Entry 7DA1 (X-ray diffraction, 2.01 A resolution); this record covers chains A and D of the 4 polymer chains in the assembly.

# Chain A
Name: Centromere protein S
Organism: Gallus gallus
UniProt: E1BSW7 (CENPS_CHICK); numbering as in UniProt (aligned over 2-106)
Sequence (107 residues; row label = number of the first residue in the row; numbering starts at 0):
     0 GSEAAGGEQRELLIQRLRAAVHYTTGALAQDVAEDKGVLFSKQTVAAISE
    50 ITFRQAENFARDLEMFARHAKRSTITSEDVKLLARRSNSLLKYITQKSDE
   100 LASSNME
Not modelled in the structure: 0-8, 101-106
Sequence notes: expression tag (0-1); engineered mutation A26 (Cys in E1BSW7), A28 (Cys in E1BSW7), A55 (Cys in E1BSW7)

# Chain D
Name: Centromere protein X
Organism: Gallus gallus
UniProt: P0DJH7 (CENPX_CHICK); numbering as in UniProt (aligned over 2-80)
Sequence (81 residues; each row starts with the number of its first residue; numbering starts at 0):
     0 GYEEREGGFRKETVERLLRLHFRDGRTRVNGDALLLMAELLKVFVREAAA
    50 RAARQAQAEDLEKVDIEHVEKVLPQLLLDFV
Not modelled in the structure: 0-5
Sequence notes: expression tag (0-1)

# Interface between chain A and chain D
Contacting residue pairs - 90 pairs, chain A then chain D:
  I13(A) with L19(D), hydrophobic
  L16(A) with T12(D); R15(D); L16(D), hydrophobic
  V20(A) with F8(D)
  T23(A) with G7(D); F8(D)
  T24(A) with F8(D); V44(D)
  L27(A) with F8(D), hydrophobic; V44(D), hydrophobic
  V31(A) with R45(D); A48(D); A49(D), hydrophobic
  K35(A) with A49(D); A52(D); R53(D); Q56(D), hydrogen bond (backbone-side chain)
  G36(A) with E61(D)
  V37(A) with A52(D), hydrophobic; E61(D); V63(D), hydrophobic
  L38(A) with E61(D), hydrogen bond (backbone-backbone); K62(D); V63(D), hydrogen bond (backbone-backbone)
  F39(A) with A48(D); A52(D), hydrophobic; V63(D), hydrophobic
  S40(A) with K62(D); V63(D), hydrogen bond (backbone-backbone); D64(D)
  K41(A) with K62(D)
  T43(A) with V63(D), hydrogen bond (side chain-backbone); D64(D), hydrogen bond (side chain-backbone); I65(D), hydrogen bond (side chain-backbone); V68(D)
  I47(A) with A48(D), hydrophobic
  I50(A) with F43(D), hydrophobic; V68(D), hydrophobic; L72(D), hydrophobic
  T51(A) with F43(D); V44(D)
  F52(A) with L16(D), hydrophobic; L19(D), hydrophobic; H20(D)
  Q54(A) with L76(D)
  A55(A) with L16(D), hydrophobic
  E56(A) with H20(D), salt bridge
  F58(A) with M36(D), hydrophobic; L39(D), hydrophobic
  A59(A) with L17(D); H20(D); F21(D)
  R60(A) with H20(D); R22(D), hydrogen bond (backbone-side chain)
  L62(A) with M36(D), hydrophobic
  E63(A) with F21(D); R22(D), salt bridge; D23(D), hydrogen bond (side chain-backbone); T26(D), hydrogen bond
  M64(A) with R22(D), hydrogen bond
  R67(A) with D23(D)
  S72(A) with T26(D); R27(D), hydrogen bond
  T73(A) with R27(D), hydrogen bond
  I74(A) with F21(D), hydrophobic; T26(D); R27(D), hydrogen bond (backbone-backbone); V28(D); N29(D), hydrogen bond (backbone-backbone)
  T75(A) with N29(D); A32(D)
  S76(A) with L35(D)
  V79(A) with L35(D), hydrophobic; M36(D), hydrophobic
  L82(A) with M36(D), hydrophobic
  R85(A) with V80(D), hydrogen bond (side chain-backbone)
  S86(A) with D78(D), hydrogen bond (side chain-backbone)
  L89(A) with V42(D), hydrophobic; F79(D), hydrophobic
  Y92(A) with V42(D), hydrophobic
  I93(A) with L35(D); E38(D); L39(D)
  T94(A) with L35(D)
  K96(A) with E38(D), salt bridge
  S97(A) with L34(D); L35(D); E38(D)
  L100(A) with L34(D), hydrophobic
Interface residues without a listed pair, chain A (50 interface residues in all): L12, A19, A28, D30, A46
Interface residues without a listed pair, chain D (47 interface residues in all): G6, R9, D31, L40, K41, A47

# In short
50 residues of chain A and 47 residues of chain D are in contact, with 17 hydrogen bonds and 3 salt bridges.
Among the polar pairs are E56(A)-H20(D), E63(A)-R22(D) and K96(A)-E38(D).
Here chain A is Centromere protein S and chain D is Centromere protein X, both from Gallus gallus. Entry 7DA1
(Crystal structure of the chicken MHF complex) was determined by X-ray diffraction (same publication as 7DA0
and 7DA2).
